7UPK - chains D and C of the 9 polymer chains in the assembly; structure by electron microscopy, 2.80 A resolution.

# Chain D
Name: Fusion glycoprotein F0
Organism: Nipah henipavirus
UniProt: Q9IH63 (FUS_NIPAV); numbering as in UniProt (aligned over 1-480)
Sequence (480 residues; each row starts with the number of its first residue):
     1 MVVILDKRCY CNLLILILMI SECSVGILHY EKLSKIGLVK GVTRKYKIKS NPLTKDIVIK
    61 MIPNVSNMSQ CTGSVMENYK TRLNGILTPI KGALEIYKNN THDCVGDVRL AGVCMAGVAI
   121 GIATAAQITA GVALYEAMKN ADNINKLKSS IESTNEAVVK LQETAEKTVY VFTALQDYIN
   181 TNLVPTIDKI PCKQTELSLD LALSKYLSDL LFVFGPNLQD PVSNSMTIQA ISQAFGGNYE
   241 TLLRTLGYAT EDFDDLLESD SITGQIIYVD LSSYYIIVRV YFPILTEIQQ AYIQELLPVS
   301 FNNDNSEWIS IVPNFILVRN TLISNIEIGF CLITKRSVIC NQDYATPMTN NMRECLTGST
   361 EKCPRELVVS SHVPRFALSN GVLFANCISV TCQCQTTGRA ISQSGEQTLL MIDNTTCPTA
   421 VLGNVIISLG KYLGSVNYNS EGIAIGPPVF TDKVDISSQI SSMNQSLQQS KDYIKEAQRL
Not modelled in the structure: 1-26, 105-111, 472-480
Differences from the reference sequence: conflict Cys104 (Leu in Q9IH63), Cys114 (Ile in Q9IH63), Phe172 (Leu in Q9IH63), Pro191 (Ser in Q9IH63)
Disulfides: Cys71-Cys192, Cys104-Cys114, Cys331-Cys340, Cys355-Cys363, Cys387-Cys392, Cys394-Cys417

# Chain C
Name: Fab 1A9 heavy chain
Organism: Mus musculus
Notes: antibody fragment or engineered binder
Sequence (116 residues; row label = number of the first residue in the row; note: 1 number in that range is skipped by the numbering (no residue carries it; nothing is unmodelled there); a row labelled like 82A-82C holds insertion residues (82A, then the next letters in order)):
     1 QVQLQQSGAE LVRPGTSVKI SCKASGYTFT NYWLGWVKQR PGHGLEWIGD IY
   52A R
    53 GGGYTNYNEK FKGKATLTAD TSSSTAYMQL
82A-82C SSL
    83 TSEDSAVYFC ATRDGYF
   101 DYWGQGTTLT VSS
Disulfides: Cys22-Cys92

# Chain D / chain C interface
Contacting residue pairs (9):
  Thr88(D) - Tyr56(C)
  Pro89(D) - Tyr56(C)  hydrophobic
  Gly92(D) - Gly54(C)
  Gly92(D) - Gly55(C)  hydrogen bond (backbone-backbone)
  Ile96(D) - Gly53(C)
  Ile96(D) - Gly54(C)
  Ile96(D) - Gly55(C)
  Val118(D) - Ser74(C)
  Ala119(D) - Thr73(C)  hydrogen bond (backbone-side chain)
Other interface residues (no listed pair), chain D (9 interface residues in all): Ala93, Ile120, Ile122
Other interface residues (no listed pair), chain C (7 interface residues in all): Thr30

# Overview
Chain D and chain C form an interface of 9 and 7 residues respectively; the contacts include 2 hydrogen bonds.
Polar contacts include Ala119(D)-Thr73(C) and Gly92(D)-Gly55(C).
Chain D is Fusion glycoprotein F0 (Nipah henipavirus) and chain C is Fab 1A9 heavy chain (Mus musculus); the
structure, Prefusion-stabilized Nipah virus fusion protein complexed with Fab 1A9, was determined by electron
microscopy (same publication as 7UOP, 7UP9, 7UPA and 7UPB).
